7P2J - chain A; structure by X-ray diffraction, 1.98 A resolution.

== Chain A ==
Protein: Fucose-binding lectin protein
From: Ralstonia solanacearum
Reference sequence: A0A0S4TLR1 (A0A0S4TLR1_RALSL); residues 2-90 here correspond to UniProt positions 3-91 (UniProt number = residue number + 1)
Chain sequence (114 residues; numbered -23 to 90; the number before each row is that of its first residue; numbers below 1 keep their minus sign (Ser-23 is residue -23)):
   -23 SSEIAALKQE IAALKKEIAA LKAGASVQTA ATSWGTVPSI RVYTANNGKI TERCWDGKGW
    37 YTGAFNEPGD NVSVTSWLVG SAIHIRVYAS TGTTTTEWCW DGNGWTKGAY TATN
Unresolved in the structure: -23
Sequence notes: expression tag (-23 to 1)
Modified positions: Lys-16, Lys-9, Lys-8, Lys-2, Lys25, Lys34, Lys83 (N-dimethyl-lysine; MLY)
Ligand contacts:
  - beta-D-mannopyranose (BMA), molecule 1: Trp10, Arg17, Tyr19, Glu28, Cys30, Tyr37, Gly39, Ala40, Phe41, Ile59, Ile61, Trp76, Trp81
  - beta-D-mannopyranose (BMA), molecule 2: Pro14, Ile16, Trp31, Trp36, Trp53, Arg62, Glu73, Cys75, Asp77, Gly84, Ala85, Tyr86
  - QQ7 (cucurbit[7]uril): Lys34, Gly35, Trp36, Tyr37
What the authors report for this chain:
  - binding site for QQ7: Lys34 (proposed by the authors, not directly observed)

== In short ==
Ligands of chain A: compound QQ7 and beta-D-mannopyranose. The paper reports a binding site for QQ7 at Lys34.
Chain A is Fucose-binding lectin protein (Ralstonia solanacearum); the structure, Dimethylated fusion protein
of RSL and trimeric coiled coil (4dzn) in complex with cucurbit[7]uril, H3 sheet ..., was determined by X-ray
diffraction (same publication as 7P2H, 7P2I and 6S99).
